7VDC - chains A and B of the 4 polymer chains in the assembly; structure by electron microscopy, 3.28 A resolution.

# Chain A (and B)
Protein: Fructose-bisphosphate aldolase A
Source organism: Oryctolagus cuniculus
Notes: EC 4.1.2.13; chain B of this document is another copy of the same molecule, construct and numbering; everything in this record applies to it too
UniProt: P00883 (ALDOA_RABIT); residues 0-363 here correspond to UniProt positions 1-364 (UniProt number = residue number + 1)
Amino-acid sequence (364 residues; each row starts with the number of its first residue; numbering starts at 0):
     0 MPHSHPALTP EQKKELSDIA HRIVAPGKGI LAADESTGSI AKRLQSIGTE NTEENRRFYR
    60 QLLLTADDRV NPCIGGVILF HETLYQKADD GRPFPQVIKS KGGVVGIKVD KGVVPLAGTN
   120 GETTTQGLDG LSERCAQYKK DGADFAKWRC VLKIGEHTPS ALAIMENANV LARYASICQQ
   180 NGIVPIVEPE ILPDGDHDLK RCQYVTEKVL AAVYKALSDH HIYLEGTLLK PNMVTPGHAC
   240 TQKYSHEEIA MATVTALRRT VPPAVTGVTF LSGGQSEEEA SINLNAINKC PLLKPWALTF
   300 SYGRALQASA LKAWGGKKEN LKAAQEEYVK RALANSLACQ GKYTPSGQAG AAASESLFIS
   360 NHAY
Disordered / not traced: 0-1, 345-363
Curated features (UniProtKB/Swiss-Prot):
  - active site: E187 (Proton acceptor), K229 (Schiff-base intermediate with dihydroxyacetone-P)
  - binding site (beta-D-fructose 1,6-bisphosphate): R42, S271 to G273, S300, R303
  - site: C72 (Essential for substrate cleavage), K107 (Essential for substrate cleavage), K146 (Alkylation inactivates the enzyme), H361 (Alkylation inactivates the enzyme), Y363 (Necessary for preference for fructose 1,6-bisphosphate over fructose 1-phosphate)
  - modified residue: T8 (Phosphothreonine), S35 (Phosphoserine), S38 (Phosphoserine), K41 (N6-acetyllysine), S45 (Phosphoserine), K98 (N6-(2-hydroxyisobutyryl)lysine), K107 (N6-acetyllysine), K110 (N6-acetyllysine), S131 (Phosphoserine), K146 (N6-(2-hydroxyisobutyryl)lysine), S271 (Phosphoserine), K311 (N6-malonyllysine), K329 (N6-acetyllysine), N360 (Deamidated asparagine)
  - cross-link: K41 (Glycyl lysine isopeptide (Lys-Gly) (interchain with G-Cter in SUMO1))

# Interface between chain A and chain B
Pairs across the interface (31):
  H2(A) with E155(B); R200(B); Y203(B)
  E155(A) with H2(B), hydrogen bond (backbone-side chain)
  R200(A) with H2(B)
  Y203(A) with H2(B); H220(B), hydrogen bond
  A210(A) with S217(B)
  K214(A) with K214(B)
  S217(A) with A210(B)
  H220(A) with Y203(B)
  R257(A) with P261(B); P262(B); A263(B), hydrogen bond (backbone-backbone)
  R258(A) with Y222(B); P261(B); A263(B)
  V260(A) with P262(B)
  P261(A) with R257(B); R258(B)
  P262(A) with R257(B); V260(B); P262(B), hydrophobic; P294(B), hydrophobic; W295(B), hydrophobic
  A263(A) with R257(B), hydrogen bond (backbone-backbone); R258(B)
  P294(A) with P262(B), hydrophobic; L292(B); P294(B), hydrophobic
  W295(A) with P262(B), hydrophobic
Interface residues without a listed pair, chain A (22 interface residues in all): S3, M164, A211, Y222, T259, L292
Interface residues without a listed pair, chain B (21 interface residues in all): S3, A211, T259

# Summary
Chain A and chain B form an interface of 22 and 21 residues respectively, with 4 hydrogen bonds. Polar
contacts include E155(A)-H2(B), Y203(A)-H220(B) and R257(A)-A263(B). Curated annotation (UniProt) lists
active-site residues E187(A) and K229(A) and 6 beta-D-fructose 1,6-bisphosphate-binding residues on chain A.
Both chains are Fructose-bisphosphate aldolase A (Oryctolagus cuniculus). Entry 7VDC (3.28 A structure of the
rabbit muscle aldolase) was determined by electron microscopy together with 7VD8, 7VD9, 7VDE and 7VDF from the
same study.
